Entry 5VK7 (X-ray diffraction, 1.90 A resolution); this record covers chains A and B.

[Chain A (and B)]
Molecule: Aspartate aminotransferase, cytoplasmic
Source organism: Sus scrofa
Notes: EC 2.6.1.1, 2.6.1.3; chain B of this document is another copy of the same molecule, construct and numbering; everything in this record applies to it too
UniProtKB: P00503 (AATC_PIG); residues 0-412 here correspond to UniProt positions 1-413 (UniProt number = residue number + 1)
Chain sequence (414 residues; numbered -1 to 412; the number before each row is that of its first residue; numbers below 1 keep their minus sign (Gly-1 is residue -1)):
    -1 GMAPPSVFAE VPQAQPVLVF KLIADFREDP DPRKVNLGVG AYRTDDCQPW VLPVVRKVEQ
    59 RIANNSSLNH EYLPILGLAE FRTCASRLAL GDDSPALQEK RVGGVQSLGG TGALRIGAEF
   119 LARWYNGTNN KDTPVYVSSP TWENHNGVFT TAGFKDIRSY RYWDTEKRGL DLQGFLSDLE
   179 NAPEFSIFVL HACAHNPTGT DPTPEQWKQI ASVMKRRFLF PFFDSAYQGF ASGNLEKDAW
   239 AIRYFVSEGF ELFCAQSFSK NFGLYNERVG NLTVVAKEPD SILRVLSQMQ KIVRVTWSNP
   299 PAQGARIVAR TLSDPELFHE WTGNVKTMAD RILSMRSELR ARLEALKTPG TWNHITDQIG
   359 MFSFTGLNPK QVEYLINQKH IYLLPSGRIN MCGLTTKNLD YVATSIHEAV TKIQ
Modified residues: Lys258 ((2S)-2-amino-6-[[3-hydroxy-2-methyl-5-(phosphonooxymethyl)pyridin-4-yl]methylideneamino]hexanoic acid; LLP)
Construct notes: expression tag (-1); conflict Asn63 (Asp64 in P00503), Gln288 (Glu289 in P00503), Gln376 (Glu377 in P00503)
What the authors report for this chain:
  - mutagenesis - H143L, H143L/H189L: decreased catalytic activity (citing earlier work)

[Interface between chain A and chain B]
Residue-residue contacts (147):
  Pro2(A) - Lys275(B)
  Ser4(A) - Glu249(B)  hydrogen bond
  Ser4(A) - Lys275(B)
  Ser4(A) - Glu276(B)
  Ser4(A) - Ser279(B)
  Val5(A) - Tyr123(B)  hydrophobic
  Val5(A) - Glu249(B)  hydrogen bond (backbone-side chain)
  Phe6(A) - Phe118(B)  hydrophobic
  Phe6(A) - Glu249(B)
  Phe6(A) - Phe251(B)  hydrophobic
  Phe6(A) - Val273(B)
  Phe6(A) - Ala274(B)  hydrophobic
  Phe6(A) - Ser279(B)
  Phe6(A) - Arg282(B)  hydrogen bond (backbone-side chain)
  Phe6(A) - Val283(B)  hydrophobic
  Ala7(A) - Arg282(B)  hydrogen bond (backbone-side chain)
  Val9(A) - Phe118(B)  hydrophobic
  Val9(A) - Trp122(B)  hydrophobic
  Val9(A) - Arg282(B)  hydrogen bond (backbone-side chain)
  Val9(A) - Gln286(B)
  Pro10(A) - Trp122(B)
  Pro10(A) - Arg282(B)
  Pro10(A) - Ser285(B)
  Pro10(A) - Gln286(B)  hydrogen bond (backbone-side chain)
  Gln11(A) - Leu281(B)
  Gln11(A) - Arg282(B)
  Gln11(A) - Ser285(B)
  Ala12(A) - Ser285(B)  hydrogen bond (backbone-side chain)
  Ala12(A) - Gln286(B)
  Ala12(A) - Lys289(B)
  Ala39(A) - Glu69(B)
  Arg41(A) - Glu69(B)  salt bridge
  Pro47(A) - Glu69(B)
  Val49(A) - Asn67(B)
  Arg54(A) - Ser64(B)
  Glu57(A) - His68(B)  salt bridge
  Gln58(A) - Ala61(B)
  Gln58(A) - Asn62(B)
  Ala61(A) - Gln58(B)  hydrogen bond (backbone-side chain)
  Ala61(A) - Ala61(B)  hydrophobic
  Asn62(A) - Gln58(B)
  Ser64(A) - Arg54(B)  hydrogen bond (backbone-side chain)
  Leu66(A) - Val49(B)
  Leu66(A) - Arg54(B)  hydrogen bond (backbone-side chain)
  Asn67(A) - Asn264(B)  hydrogen bond (backbone-side chain)
  His68(A) - Glu57(B)  salt bridge
  His68(A) - Gly261(B)
  His68(A) - Leu262(B)
  His68(A) - Tyr263(B)  hydrogen bond (backbone-backbone)
  His68(A) - Asn264(B)  hydrogen bond
  His68(A) - Glu265(B)  salt bridge
  Glu69(A) - Ala39(B)
  Glu69(A) - Arg41(B)  salt bridge
  Glu69(A) - Pro47(B)
  Glu69(A) - Tyr263(B)
  Glu69(A) - Asn264(B)  hydrogen bond (backbone-side chain)
  Tyr70(A) - Ser257(B)
  Tyr70(A) - Lys258(B)
  Tyr70(A) - Tyr263(B)  hydrophobic
  Tyr70(A) - Arg266(B)
  Leu106(A) - Leu106(B)  hydrophobic
  Leu106(A) - Trp295(B)  hydrophobic
  Thr109(A) - Arg292(B)
  Thr109(A) - Ser296(B)
  Gly110(A) - Thr294(B)
  Arg113(A) - Arg113(B)
  Arg113(A) - Val293(B)  hydrogen bond (side chain-backbone)
  Arg113(A) - Thr294(B)  hydrogen bond
  Phe118(A) - Phe6(B)  hydrophobic
  Phe118(A) - Val9(B)  hydrophobic
  Trp122(A) - Pro10(B)
  Tyr123(A) - Val5(B)  hydrophobic
  Asn142(A) - Arg292(B)  hydrogen bond (side chain-backbone)
  Asn142(A) - Val293(B)
  Gly145(A) - Val293(B)
  Val146(A) - Val293(B)
  Thr149(A) - Arg121(B)
  Thr149(A) - Val293(B)
  Glu249(A) - Ser4(B)  hydrogen bond
  Glu249(A) - Val5(B)  hydrogen bond (side chain-backbone)
  Glu249(A) - Phe6(B)
  Phe251(A) - Phe6(B)  hydrophobic
  Ser257(A) - Tyr70(B)
  Lys258(A) - Tyr70(B)
  Gly261(A) - His68(B)
  Leu262(A) - His68(B)
  Tyr263(A) - His68(B)
  Tyr263(A) - Glu69(B)
  Tyr263(A) - Tyr70(B)
  Asn264(A) - Asn67(B)  hydrogen bond (side chain-backbone)
  Asn264(A) - His68(B)  hydrogen bond
  Asn264(A) - Glu69(B)  hydrogen bond (side chain-backbone)
  Asn264(A) - Pro298(B)
  Asn264(A) - Pro299(B)
  Asn264(A) - Ala300(B)  hydrogen bond (backbone-backbone)
  Asn264(A) - Arg304(B)
  Glu265(A) - His68(B)  salt bridge
  Glu265(A) - Ala300(B)
  Glu265(A) - Gln301(B)  hydrogen bond (side chain-backbone)
  Arg266(A) - Tyr70(B)
  Arg266(A) - Trp295(B)  hydrogen bond (side chain-backbone)
  Arg266(A) - Ser296(B)
  Arg266(A) - Asn297(B)  hydrogen bond (side chain-backbone)
  Arg266(A) - Pro298(B)
  Arg266(A) - Pro299(B)
  Val273(A) - Phe6(B)
  Ala274(A) - Phe6(B)  hydrophobic
  Lys275(A) - Ala1(B)
  Lys275(A) - Pro2(B)  hydrogen bond (side chain-backbone)
  Leu281(A) - Gln11(B)
  Arg282(A) - Phe6(B)  hydrogen bond (side chain-backbone)
  Arg282(A) - Ala7(B)  hydrogen bond (side chain-backbone)
  Arg282(A) - Val9(B)  hydrogen bond (side chain-backbone)
  Arg282(A) - Pro10(B)
  Arg282(A) - Gln11(B)
  Val283(A) - Phe6(B)  hydrophobic
  Ser285(A) - Pro10(B)
  Ser285(A) - Gln11(B)
  Ser285(A) - Ala12(B)  hydrogen bond (side chain-backbone)
  Gln286(A) - Val9(B)
  Gln286(A) - Pro10(B)  hydrogen bond (side chain-backbone)
  Gln286(A) - Gln11(B)
  Gln286(A) - Ala12(B)
  Lys289(A) - Ala12(B)
  Arg292(A) - Thr109(B)
  Arg292(A) - Asn142(B)  hydrogen bond (backbone-side chain)
  Val293(A) - Arg113(B)  hydrogen bond (backbone-side chain)
  Val293(A) - Asn142(B)
  Val293(A) - Gly145(B)
  Val293(A) - Val146(B)
  Val293(A) - Thr149(B)
  Thr294(A) - Gly110(B)
  Thr294(A) - Arg113(B)  hydrogen bond
  Thr294(A) - Thr294(B)
  Trp295(A) - Leu106(B)  hydrophobic
  Trp295(A) - Arg266(B)  hydrogen bond (backbone-side chain)
  Ser296(A) - Thr109(B)
  Ser296(A) - Arg266(B)
  Asn297(A) - Arg266(B)  hydrogen bond (backbone-side chain)
  Pro298(A) - Asn264(B)
  Pro298(A) - Arg266(B)
  Pro299(A) - Asn264(B)
  Pro299(A) - Arg266(B)
  Ala300(A) - Asn264(B)  hydrogen bond (backbone-backbone)
  Ala300(A) - Glu265(B)
  Gln301(A) - Glu265(B)  hydrogen bond (backbone-side chain)
  Arg304(A) - Asn264(B)
Interface residues without a listed pair, chain A (77 interface residues in all): Ala1, Pro3, Glu8, Val15, Phe18, Val53, Asn63, Leu71, Arg121, Phe218, Val272, Ser279
Interface residues without a listed pair, chain B (79 interface residues in all): Pro3, Glu8, Trp48, Val53, Leu66, Leu71, Ile73, Trp140, Phe183, Phe218, Val272

[Summary]
The interface between chain A and chain B involves 77 residues on one side and 79 on the other; the contacts
include 39 hydrogen bonds and 6 salt bridges. Among the polar pairs are Arg41(A)-Glu69(B), Glu57(A)-His68(B)
and His68(A)-Glu265(B). The paper reports that H143L and H143L/H189L of chain A reduce catalytic activity.
Both chains are Aspartate aminotransferase, cytoplasmic (Sus scrofa). Entry 5VK7 (aspartate aminotransferase
pH 4.0) was determined by X-ray diffraction together with 5VJZ from the same study.
